8UA8 - chains A and E of the 17 polymer chains in the assembly; structure by electron microscopy, 3.70 A resolution.

== Chain A (and E) ==
Protein: Glycoprotein E1
Organism: Semliki Forest virus
Notes: chain E of this document is another copy of the same molecule, construct and numbering; everything in this record applies to it too
UniProt: A0A0F6PP03 (A0A0F6PP03_SFV); residues 1-438 here correspond to UniProt positions 816-1253 (UniProt number = residue number + 815)
Chain sequence (438 residues; numbered 1 to 438; the number before each row is that of its first residue):
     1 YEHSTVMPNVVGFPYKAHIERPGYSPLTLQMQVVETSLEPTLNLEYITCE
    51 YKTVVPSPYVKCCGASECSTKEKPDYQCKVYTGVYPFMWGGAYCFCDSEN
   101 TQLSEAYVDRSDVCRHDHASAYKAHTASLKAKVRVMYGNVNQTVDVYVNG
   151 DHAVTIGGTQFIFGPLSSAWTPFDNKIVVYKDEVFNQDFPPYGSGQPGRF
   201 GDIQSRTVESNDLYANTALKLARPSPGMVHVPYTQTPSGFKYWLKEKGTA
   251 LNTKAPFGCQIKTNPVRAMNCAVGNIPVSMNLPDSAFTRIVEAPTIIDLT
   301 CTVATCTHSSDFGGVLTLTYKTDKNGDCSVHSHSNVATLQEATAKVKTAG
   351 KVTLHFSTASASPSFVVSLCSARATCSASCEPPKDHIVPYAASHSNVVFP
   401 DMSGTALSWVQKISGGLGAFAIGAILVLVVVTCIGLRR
Disulfides: C49-C114, C63-C96, C68-C78, C259-C271, C301-C376, C306-C380, C328-C370
Glycans and other covalent adducts: N-acetylglucosamine (NAG) linked to N141

== Chain A / chain E interface ==
Pairs across the interface - 11 pairs, chain A then chain E:
  G150(A) with P191(E)
  D151(A) with E45(E); P191(E); Y192(E), hydrogen bond (backbone-backbone); R206(E), salt bridge
  H152(A) with Y192(E); R206(E)
  A153(A) with Y192(E), hydrogen bond (backbone-backbone); G193(E)
  Q160(A) with G193(E); S194(E)
Other interface residues (no listed pair), chain A (6 interface residues in all): I162
Other interface residues (no listed pair), chain E (7 interface residues in all): Y46

== Summary ==
6 residues of chain A face 7 of chain E across their interface, with 2 hydrogen bonds and 1 salt bridge. Among
the polar pairs are D151(A)-R206(E), D151(A)-Y192(E) and A153(A)-Y192(E). N-acetylglucosamine is covalently
linked to N141(A).
Chain A and chain E are both Glycoprotein E1 (Semliki Forest virus); the structure, Structure of Semliki
Forest virus VLP in complex with VLDLR LA2, was determined by electron microscopy, deposited together with
8UA9.
